1D3H - chain A; structure by X-ray diffraction, 1.80 A resolution.

# Chain A
Protein: Dihydroorotate dehydrogenase
From: Homo sapiens
Notes: EC 1.3.3.1
UniProt: Q02127 (PYRD_HUMAN); numbering as in UniProt (aligned over 30-396)
Chain sequence (367 residues; numbered 30 to 396; the number before each row is that of its first residue):
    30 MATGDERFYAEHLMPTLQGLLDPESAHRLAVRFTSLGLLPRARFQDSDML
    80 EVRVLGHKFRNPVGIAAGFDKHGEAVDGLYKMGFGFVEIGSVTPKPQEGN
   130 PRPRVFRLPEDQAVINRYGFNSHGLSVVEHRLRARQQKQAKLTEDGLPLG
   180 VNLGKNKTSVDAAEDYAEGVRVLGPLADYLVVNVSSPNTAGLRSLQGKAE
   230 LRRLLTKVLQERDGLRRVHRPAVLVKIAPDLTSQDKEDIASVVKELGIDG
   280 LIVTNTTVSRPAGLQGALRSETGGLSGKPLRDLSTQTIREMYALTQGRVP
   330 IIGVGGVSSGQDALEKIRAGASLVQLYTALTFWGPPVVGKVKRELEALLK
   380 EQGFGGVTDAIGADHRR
Unresolved in the structure: 70-72
Residues lining bound ligands:
  - antiproliferative agent a771726 (A26; (2Z)-2-cyano-3-hydroxy-N-[4-(trifluoromethyl)phenyl]but-2-enamide): Met43, Pro52, Ala55, His56, Ala59, Thr63, Phe98, Met111, Val134, Arg136, Tyr356, Leu359, Thr360, Gly363, Pro364
  - FMN (flavin mononucleotide): Ala95, Ala96, Gly97, Lys100, Gly119, Ser120, Val143, Asn145, Tyr147, Phe149, Asn181, Asn212, Lys255, Thr283, Asn284, Thr285, Ser305, Gly306, Leu309, Val333, Gly334, Gly335, Val336, Gln354, Leu355, Tyr356, Thr357
  - orotic acid (ORO): Lys100, Asn145, Arg146, Tyr147, Gly148, Phe149, Asn150, Asn212, Ser215, Pro216, Asn217, Asn284, Thr285
Swiss-Prot annotation at these positions:
  - active site: Ser214 (Nucleophile)
  - binding site (FMN): Gly334
Reported in the primary citation:
  - binding site for antiproliferative agent a771726: Val134, Arg136, Tyr356
  - conformationally variable residues (loop rearrangement, order/disorder transition): Arg70 to Arg72, Asn212 to Gly226
  - mutagenesis - H56A (100-fold): decreased binding to brequinar (citing earlier work)
  - specificity-determining residues: Val134 (proposed by the authors, not directly observed)
  - specificity-determining residues: Arg136, Tyr356 (by similarity / conservation)
  - catalytic residues: Ser215 (proposed by the authors, not directly observed)

# Summary
Bound to chain A: antiproliferative agent a771726, flavin mononucleotide and orotic acid. UniProt lists
active-site residue Ser214 and FMN-binding residue Gly334. The paper reports the catalytic residue Ser215;
H56A reduces binding to brequinar.
Chain A is Dihydroorotate dehydrogenase (Homo sapiens); the structure, Human dihydroorotate dehydrogenase
complexed with antiproliferative agent A771726, was determined by X-ray diffraction (same publication as
1D3G).
